PDB entry 8HHZ | electron microscopy, 4.28 A resolution (low resolution: residue-level contacts below are approximate; hydrogen-bond / salt-bridge calls are withheld) | chains B and C of the 9 polymer chains in the assembly

Chain B (and C):
Name: Spike glycoprotein
From: Severe acute respiratory syndrome coronavirus 2
Notes: chain C of this document is another copy of the same molecule, construct and numbering; everything in this record applies to it too
UniProtKB: P0DTC2 (SPIKE_SARS2); residue numbers follow UniProt; this construct covers 14-70, 73-142, 146-210, 215-1210
Chain sequence (1261 residues; each row starts with the number of its first residue; note: 9 numbers in that range are skipped by the numbering (no residue carries them; nothing is unmodelled there); a row labelled like 210A-210F holds insertion residues (210A, then the next letters in order); numbers below 1 keep their minus sign (Met-5 is residue -5)):
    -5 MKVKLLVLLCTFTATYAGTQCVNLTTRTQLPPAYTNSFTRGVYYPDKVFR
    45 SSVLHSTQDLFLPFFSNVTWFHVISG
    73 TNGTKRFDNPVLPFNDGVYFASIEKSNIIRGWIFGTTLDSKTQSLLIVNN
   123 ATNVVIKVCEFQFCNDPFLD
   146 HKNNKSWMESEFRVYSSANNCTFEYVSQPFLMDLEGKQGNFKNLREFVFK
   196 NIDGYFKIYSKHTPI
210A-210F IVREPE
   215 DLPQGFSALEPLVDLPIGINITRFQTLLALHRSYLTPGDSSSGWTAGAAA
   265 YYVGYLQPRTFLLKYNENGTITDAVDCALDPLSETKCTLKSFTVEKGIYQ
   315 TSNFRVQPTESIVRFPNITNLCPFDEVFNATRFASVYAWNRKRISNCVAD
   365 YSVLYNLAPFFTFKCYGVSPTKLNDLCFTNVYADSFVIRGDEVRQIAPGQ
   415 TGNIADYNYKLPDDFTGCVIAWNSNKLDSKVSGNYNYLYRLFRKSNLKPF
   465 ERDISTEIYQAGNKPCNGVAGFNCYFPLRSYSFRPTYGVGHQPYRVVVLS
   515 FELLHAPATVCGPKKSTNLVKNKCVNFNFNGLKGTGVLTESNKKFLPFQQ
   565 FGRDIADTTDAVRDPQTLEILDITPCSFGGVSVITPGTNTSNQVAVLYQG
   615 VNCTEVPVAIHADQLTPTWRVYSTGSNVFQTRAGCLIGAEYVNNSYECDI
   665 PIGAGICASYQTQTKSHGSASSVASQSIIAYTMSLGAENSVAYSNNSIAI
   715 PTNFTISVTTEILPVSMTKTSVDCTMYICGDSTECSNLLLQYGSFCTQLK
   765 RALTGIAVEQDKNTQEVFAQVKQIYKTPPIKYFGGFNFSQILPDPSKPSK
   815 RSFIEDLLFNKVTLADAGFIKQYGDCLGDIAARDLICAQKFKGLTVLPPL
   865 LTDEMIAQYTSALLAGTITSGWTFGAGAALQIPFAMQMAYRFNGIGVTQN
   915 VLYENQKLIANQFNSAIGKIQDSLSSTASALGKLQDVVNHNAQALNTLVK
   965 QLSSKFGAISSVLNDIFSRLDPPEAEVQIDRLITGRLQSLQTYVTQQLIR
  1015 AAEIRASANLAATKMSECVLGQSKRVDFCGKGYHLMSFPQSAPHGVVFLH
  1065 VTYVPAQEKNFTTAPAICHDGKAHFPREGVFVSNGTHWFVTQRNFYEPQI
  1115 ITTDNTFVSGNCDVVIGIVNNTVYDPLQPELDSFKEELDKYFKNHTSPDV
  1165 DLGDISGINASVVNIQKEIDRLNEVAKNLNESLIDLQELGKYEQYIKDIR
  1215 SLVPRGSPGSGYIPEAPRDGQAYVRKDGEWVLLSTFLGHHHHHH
Not modelled in the structure: -5 to 26, 73-80, 146-165, 177-186, 210A-210F, 330-334, 456-460, 470-490, 528-531, 621-639, 677-689, 829-853, 1147-1258 (chain C: -5 to 26, 73-79, 146-165, 177-186, 210A-210F, 332-336, 455-460, 472-491, 528-531, 621-640, 677-689, 829-854, 1147-1258)
Construct notes: initiating methionine (-5); expression tag (-4 to 13, 1211-1258); variant Val67 (Ala in P0DTC2), Ile95 (Thr in P0DTC2), Asp142 (Gly in P0DTC2), Ile210A (Leu212 in P0DTC2), Asp339 (Gly in P0DTC2), Leu371 (Ser in P0DTC2), Pro373 (Ser in P0DTC2), Phe375 (Ser in P0DTC2), Asn417 (Lys in P0DTC2), Lys440 (Asn in P0DTC2), Ser446 (Gly in P0DTC2), Asn477 (Ser in P0DTC2), Lys478 (Thr in P0DTC2), Ala484 (Glu in P0DTC2), Arg493 (Gln in P0DTC2), Ser496 (Gly in P0DTC2), Arg498 (Gln in P0DTC2), Tyr501 (Asn in P0DTC2), His505 (Tyr in P0DTC2), Lys547 (Thr in P0DTC2), Gly614 (Asp in P0DTC2), Tyr655 (His in P0DTC2), Lys679 (Asn in P0DTC2), His681 (Pro in P0DTC2), Gly682 (Arg in P0DTC2), Ser683 (Arg in P0DTC2), Ser685 (Arg in P0DTC2), Lys764 (Asn in P0DTC2), Tyr796 (Asp in P0DTC2), Lys856 (Asn in P0DTC2), His954 (Gln in P0DTC2), Lys969 (Asn in P0DTC2), Phe981 (Leu in P0DTC2), Pro986 (Lys in P0DTC2), Pro987 (Val in P0DTC2); insertion (210D-210F)
Disulfide bonds: Cys131-Cys166, Cys291-Cys301, Cys336-Cys361, Cys379-Cys432, Cys391-Cys525, Cys538-Cys590, Cys617-Cys649, Cys662-Cys671, Cys738-Cys760, Cys743-Cys749, Cys1032-Cys1043, Cys1082-Cys1126
UniProt features mapped onto this chain:
  - region: Asn280 to Cys301 (Putative superantigen), Arg403 to Asp405 (Integrin-binding motif), Asn448 to Phe456 (Immunodominant HLA epitope recognized by the CD8+), Ser816 to Tyr837 (Fusion peptide 1), Lys835 to Phe855 (Fusion peptide 2), Asp1163 to Glu1202 (Heptad repeat 2)
  - site: Arg815, Ser816 (Cleavage)
  - glycosylation: Asn17 (N-linked (GlcNAc...) (complex) asparagine), Asn61 (N-linked (GlcNAc...) (hybrid) asparagine), Asn74 (N-linked (GlcNAc...) (complex) asparagine), Asn122 (N-linked (GlcNAc...) (hybrid) asparagine), Asn149 (N-linked (GlcNAc...) (complex) asparagine), Asn165 (N-linked (GlcNAc...) (complex) asparagine), Asn234 (N-linked (GlcNAc...) (high mannose) asparagine), Asn282 (N-linked (GlcNAc...) (complex) asparagine), Thr323 (O-linked (GalNAc) threonine), Ser325 (O-linked (HexNAc...) serine), Asn331 (N-linked (GlcNAc...) (complex) asparagine), Asn343 (N-linked (GlcNAc...) (complex) asparagine), Asn603 (N-linked (GlcNAc...) (hybrid) asparagine), Asn616 (N-linked (GlcNAc...) (complex) asparagine), Asn657 (N-linked (GlcNAc...) (complex) asparagine), Thr676 (O-linked (GlcNAc...) threonine), Thr678 (O-linked (GlcNAc...) threonine), Asn709 (N-linked (GlcNAc...) (high mannose) asparagine), Asn717 (N-linked (GlcNAc...) (hybrid) asparagine), Asn801 (N-linked (GlcNAc...) (hybrid) asparagine) and 6 more in UniProt

How chain B and chain C interact:
Pairs across the interface (113):
  Gln314(B) - Thr768(C)
  Asn317(B) - Asp737(C)
  Asn317(B) - Lys764(C)
  Arg319(B) - Asp745(C)
  Pro521(B) - Tyr200(C)
  Lys558(B) - Phe43(C)
  Leu560(B) - Phe43(C)
  Phe562(B) - Lys41(C)
  Phe562(B) - Glu224(C)
  Gln563(B) - Lys41(C)
  Gln563(B) - Val42(C)
  Gln563(B) - Phe43(C)
  Gln564(B) - Lys41(C)
  Phe565(B) - Val42(C)
  Phe565(B) - Phe43(C)
  Gly566(B) - Phe43(C)
  Arg567(B) - Phe43(C)
  Arg567(B) - Arg44(C)
  Ala570(B) - Asn960(C)
  Ala570(B) - Val963(C)
  Thr572(B) - Lys856(C)
  Pro589(B) - Phe855(C)
  Phe592(B) - Met740(C)
  Phe592(B) - Phe855(C)
  Gln613(B) - Leu861(C)
  Ala647(B) - Pro862(C)
  Pro665(B) - Leu864(C)
  Gly667(B) - Leu864(C)
  Ala668(B) - Pro863(C)
  Ala668(B) - Thr866(C)
  Gly669(B) - Leu864(C)
  Gly669(B) - Thr866(C)
  Gly669(B) - Met869(C)
  Met697(B) - Met869(C)
  Leu699(B) - Lys786(C)
  Leu699(B) - Gln787(C)
  Leu699(B) - Ile788(C)
  Leu699(B) - Met869(C)
  Leu699(B) - Tyr873(C)
  Gly700(B) - Gln787(C)
  Gly700(B) - Ile788(C)
  Ala701(B) - Ile788(C)
  Glu702(B) - Ile788(C)
  Glu702(B) - Lys790(C)
  Asn703(B) - Ile788(C)
  Asn703(B) - Tyr789(C)
  Asn703(B) - Lys790(C)
  Ser704(B) - Lys790(C)
  Ser704(B) - Thr791(C)
  Val705(B) - Tyr789(C)
  Val705(B) - Lys790(C)
  Val705(B) - Pro792(C)
  Val705(B) - Thr883(C)
  Val705(B) - Ser884(C)
  Val705(B) - Ala893(C)
  Ala706(B) - Thr883(C)
  Ala706(B) - Gln895(C)
  Tyr707(B) - Pro792(C)
  Tyr707(B) - Ile794(C)
  Tyr707(B) - Tyr796(C)
  Tyr707(B) - Phe797(C)
  Tyr707(B) - Thr883(C)
  Ser708(B) - Gln895(C)
  Ser708(B) - Pro897(C)
  Asn709(B) - Pro897(C)
  Ser711(B) - Gln895(C)
  Ile712(B) - Gln895(C)
  Ile712(B) - Pro897(C)
  Ala713(B) - Leu894(C)
  Ala713(B) - Gln895(C)
  Pro715(B) - Leu894(C)
  Gln957(B) - Arg765(C)
  Gln965(B) - Phe759(C)
  Ser968(B) - Tyr756(C)
  Gly971(B) - Tyr756(C)
  Gly971(B) - Asp994(C)
  Gln1002(B) - Gln1002(C)
  Thr1006(B) - Gln1002(C)
  Thr1006(B) - Gln1005(C)
  Gln1010(B) - Gln1005(C)
  Gln1010(B) - Thr1009(C)
  Ile1013(B) - Ile1013(C)
  Arg1039(B) - Thr1027(C)
  Arg1039(B) - Glu1031(C)
  Val1040(B) - Ser1030(C)
  Val1040(B) - Glu1031(C)
  Asp1041(B) - Ser1030(C)
  Lys1045(B) - Ala890(C)
  Tyr1047(B) - Trp886(C)
  Tyr1047(B) - Thr887(C)
  Val1068(B) - Ala890(C)
  Pro1069(B) - Leu894(C)
  Glu1072(B) - Ala892(C)
  Asn1074(B) - Gln895(C)
  Phe1089(B) - Gln913(C)
  Phe1089(B) - Asn914(C)
  Phe1089(B) - Tyr917(C)
  Pro1090(B) - Gln913(C)
  Glu1092(B) - Tyr904(C)
  Glu1092(B) - Asn907(C)
  Gly1093(B) - Tyr904(C)
  Val1094(B) - Met900(C)
  Arg1107(B) - Tyr904(C)
  Phe1121(B) - Gln913(C)
  Phe1121(B) - Asn914(C)
  Ser1123(B) - Asn914(C)
  Val1128(B) - Tyr917(C)
  Val1128(B) - Glu918(C)
  Val1128(B) - Gln920(C)
  Ile1130(B) - Phe800(C)
  Leu1141(B) - Asp1146(C)
  Glu1144(B) - Asp1146(C)
  Leu1145(B) - Asp1146(C)
Also at the interface, not in a pair above, chain B (79 interface residues in all): Phe559, Thr573, Thr961, Lys969, Phe970, Lys1038, Phe1042, Gly1046, Arg1091, Thr1105, Gln1106
Also at the interface, not in a pair above, chain C (73 interface residues in all): Tyr38, Glu780, Pro793, Thr859, Leu865, Ile896, Leu1012, Leu1034, Arg1039, Leu1145

In short:
79 residues of chain B and 73 residues of chain C are in contact.
Both chains are Spike glycoprotein (Severe acute respiratory syndrome coronavirus 2). Entry 8HHZ (SARS-CoV-2
Omicron BA.1 Spike in complex with IY-2A) was determined by electron microscopy (same publication as 7YCK,
7YCN and 8HHX).
